6IRO - chains F and I of the 11 polymer chains in the assembly; structure by electron microscopy, 3.40 A resolution.

[Chain F]
Name: Histone H4
Organism: Xenopus laevis
UniProt: P62799 (H4_XENLA); residues 1-102 here correspond to UniProt positions 2-103 (UniProt number = residue number + 1)
Amino-acid sequence (102 residues; numbered 1 to 102; the number before each row is that of its first residue):
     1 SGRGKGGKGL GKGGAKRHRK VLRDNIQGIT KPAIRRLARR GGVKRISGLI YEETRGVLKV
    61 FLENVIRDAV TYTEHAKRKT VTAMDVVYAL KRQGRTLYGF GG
Disordered / not traced: 1-16
Swiss-Prot annotation at these positions:
  - DNA-binding region: Lys16 to Lys20
  - modified residue: Ser1 (N-acetylserine), Arg3 (Asymmetric dimethylarginine), Lys5 (N6-(2-hydroxyisobutyryl)lysine), Lys8 (N6-(2-hydroxyisobutyryl)lysine), Lys12 (N6-(2-hydroxyisobutyryl)lysine), Lys16 (N6-(2-hydroxyisobutyryl)lysine), Lys20 (N6,N6,N6-trimethyllysine), Lys31 (N6-(2-hydroxyisobutyryl)lysine), Lys44 (N6-(2-hydroxyisobutyryl)lysine), Ser47 (Phosphoserine), Tyr51 (Phosphotyrosine), Lys59 (N6-(2-hydroxyisobutyryl)lysine), Lys77 (N6-(2-hydroxyisobutyryl)lysine), Lys79 (N6-(2-hydroxyisobutyryl)lysine), Tyr88 (Phosphotyrosine), Lys91 (N6-(2-hydroxyisobutyryl)lysine)
  - cross-link (Glycyl lysine isopeptide (Lys-Gly)): Lys31 (interchain with G-Cter in UFM1), Lys91 (interchain with G-Cter in ubiquitin)

[Chain I]
Molecule: 167-nt DNA strand
Organism: Escherichia coli K-12
Sequence (167 nucleotides; numbered 1 to 167; the number before each row is that of its first residue):
     1 CTCGAGAATC CCGGTGCCGA GGCCGCTCAA TTGGTCGTAG ACAGCTCTAG CACCGCTTAA
    61 ACGCACGTAC GCGCTGTCCC CCGCGTTTTA ACCGCCAAGG GGATTACTCC CTAGTCTCCA
   121 GGCACGTGTC AGATATATAC ATCCGATAGC TTGTCGAGAA GTACTAG
Disordered / not traced: 1, 148-167

[How chain F and chain I interact]
Pairs across the interface (11; chain F residue first):
  Arg17(F) with DC51(I), hydrogen bond to the phosphate; DA52(I), hydrogen bond to the phosphate
  His18(F) with DA52(I), hydrogen bond to the phosphate; DC53(I), salt bridge to the phosphate
  Thr30(F) with DA61(I), sugar contact; DC62(I), phosphate contact
  Lys31(F) with DC62(I), salt bridge to the phosphate
  Pro32(F) with DA61(I), phosphate contact; DC62(I), phosphate contact
  Arg36(F) with DA61(I), salt bridge to the phosphate
  Arg45(F) with DC70(I), sugar contact

[In short]
The interface between chain F and chain I involves 7 residues on one side and 6 on the other; the contacts
include 3 hydrogen bonds and 3 salt bridges. Polar contacts include Arg17(F)-DC51(I), Arg17(F)-DA52(I) and
His18(F)-DA52(I). From UniProt: a DNA-binding region on chain F.
Chain F is Histone H4 (Xenopus laevis) and chain I is a 167-nt DNA strand (Escherichia coli K-12); the
structure, the crosslinked complex of ISWI-nucleosome in the ADP-bound state, was determined by electron
microscopy, deposited together with 6JYL and 6K1P.
